PDB entry 3I40 | X-ray diffraction, 1.85 A resolution | chains A and B

== Chain A ==
Molecule: Insulin A chain
Source organism: Homo sapiens
Reference sequence: P01308 (INS_HUMAN); residues 1-21 here correspond to UniProt positions 90-110 (UniProt number = residue number + 89)
Chain sequence (21 residues; each row starts with the number of its first residue):
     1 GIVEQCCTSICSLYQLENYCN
Cystine bridges: Cys6-Cys11

== Chain B ==
Molecule: Insulin B chain
Source organism: Homo sapiens
Reference sequence: P01308 (INS_HUMAN); residues 1-30 here correspond to UniProt positions 25-54 (UniProt number = residue number + 24)
Chain sequence (30 residues; each row starts with the number of its first residue):
     1 FVNQHLCGSHLVEALYLVCGERGFFYTPKA

== Chain A / chain B interface ==
Residue-residue contacts - 41 pairs, chain A then chain B:
  Gly1(A) - Ala30(B)
  Ile2(A) - Leu11(B)  hydrophobic
  Ile2(A) - Leu15(B)  hydrophobic
  Ile2(A) - Thr27(B)
  Val3(A) - Pro28(B)
  Cys6(A) - Gln4(B)
  Cys6(A) - His5(B)
  Cys6(A) - Leu6(B)  hydrogen bond (backbone-backbone)
  Cys6(A) - Leu11(B)  hydrophobic
  Cys7(A) - His5(B)  hydrogen bond (backbone-side chain)
  Cys7(A) - Leu6(B)
  Cys7(A) - Cys7(B)  disulfide
  Thr8(A) - His5(B)
  Ser9(A) - His5(B)
  Ile10(A) - Asn3(B)
  Ile10(A) - Gln4(B)
  Ile10(A) - His5(B)
  Cys11(A) - Val2(B)
  Cys11(A) - Asn3(B)
  Cys11(A) - Gln4(B)  hydrogen bond (backbone-backbone)
  Cys11(A) - Leu6(B)  hydrophobic
  Ser12(A) - Val2(B)
  Ser12(A) - Asn3(B)
  Leu13(A) - Val2(B)
  Leu13(A) - Val18(B)  hydrophobic
  Leu16(A) - Val2(B)  hydrophobic
  Leu16(A) - Leu11(B)  hydrophobic
  Leu16(A) - Leu15(B)
  Glu17(A) - Val18(B)
  Glu17(A) - Arg22(B)  salt bridge
  Asn18(A) - Phe25(B)
  Tyr19(A) - Leu15(B)  hydrophobic
  Tyr19(A) - Phe24(B)
  Tyr19(A) - Phe25(B)  hydrogen bond (backbone-backbone)
  Cys20(A) - Cys19(B)  disulfide
  Cys20(A) - Arg22(B)
  Cys20(A) - Gly23(B)
  Asn21(A) - Arg22(B)
  Asn21(A) - Gly23(B)  hydrogen bond (backbone-backbone)
  Asn21(A) - Phe24(B)  hydrogen bond (side chain-backbone)
  Asn21(A) - Phe25(B)
Other interface residues (no listed pair), chain B (19 interface residues in all): Ala14, Tyr26
Inter-chain disulfides: Cys7(A)-Cys7(B), Cys20(A)-Cys19(B)

== Overview ==
The interface between chain A and chain B involves 17 residues on one side and 19 on the other, with 2
disulfide bonds, 6 hydrogen bonds and 1 salt bridge. Polar pairs include Glu17(A)-Arg22(B), Cys7(A)-His5(B)
and Asn21(A)-Phe24(B).
Chain A is Insulin A chain and chain B is Insulin B chain, both from Homo sapiens; the structure, Human
insulin, was determined by X-ray diffraction (same publication as 3I3Z).
